Entry 2JCC (X-ray diffraction, 2.50 A resolution); this record covers chains A and C of the 5 polymer chains in the assembly.

# Chain A
Molecule: HLA class I histocompatibility antigen, a-2 alpha chain
From: Homo sapiens
Notes: fragment: ectodomain, residues 25-299
UniProtKB: P01892 (1A02_HUMAN); residues 1-275 here correspond to UniProt positions 25-299 (UniProt number = residue number + 24)
Chain sequence (275 residues; row label = number of the first residue in the row):
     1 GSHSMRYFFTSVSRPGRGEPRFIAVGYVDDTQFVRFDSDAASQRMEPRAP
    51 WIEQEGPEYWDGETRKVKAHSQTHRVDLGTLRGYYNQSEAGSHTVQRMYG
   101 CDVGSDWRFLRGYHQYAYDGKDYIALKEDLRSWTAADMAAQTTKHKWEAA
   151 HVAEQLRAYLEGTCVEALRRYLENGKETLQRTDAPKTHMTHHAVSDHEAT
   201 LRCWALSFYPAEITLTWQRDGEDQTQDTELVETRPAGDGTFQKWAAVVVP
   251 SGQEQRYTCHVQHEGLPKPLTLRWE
Construct notes: engineered mutation Ala167 (Trp191 in P01892)
Cystine bridges: Cys101-Cys164, Cys203-Cys259
What the authors report for this chain:
  - mutagenesis - W167A: decreased signaling in response to AHIII T cells
  - mutagenesis - E166A: unchanged signaling

# Chain C
Molecule: P1049
Chain sequence (9 residues; row label = number of the first residue in the row):
     1 ALWGFFPVL

# Chain A / chain C interface
Residue-residue contacts - 42 pairs, chain A then chain C:
  Tyr7(A) with Ala1(C), hydrogen bond (side chain-backbone); Leu2(C)
  Phe9(A) with Leu2(C), hydrophobic
  Met45(A) with Leu2(C), hydrophobic
  Tyr59(A) with Ala1(C)
  Glu63(A) with Ala1(C); Leu2(C), hydrogen bond (side chain-backbone)
  Lys66(A) with Ala1(C); Leu2(C), hydrogen bond (side chain-backbone); Trp3(C); Phe6(C)
  Val67(A) with Leu2(C)
  Ala69(A) with Phe6(C), hydrophobic
  His70(A) with Trp3(C), hydrogen bond (side chain-backbone); Phe6(C)
  Thr73(A) with Phe6(C); Pro7(C)
  Asp77(A) with Val8(C); Leu9(C), hydrogen bond (side chain-backbone)
  Thr80(A) with Leu9(C)
  Leu81(A) with Leu9(C), hydrophobic
  Tyr84(A) with Leu9(C), hydrogen bond (side chain-backbone)
  Arg97(A) with Trp3(C); Pro7(C)
  Tyr99(A) with Leu2(C); Trp3(C), hydrogen bond (side chain-backbone)
  Tyr116(A) with Leu9(C), hydrophobic
  Tyr123(A) with Leu9(C), hydrophobic
  Thr143(A) with Leu9(C), hydrogen bond (side chain-backbone)
  Lys146(A) with Leu9(C), hydrogen bond (side chain-backbone)
  Trp147(A) with Pro7(C); Val8(C), hydrogen bond (side chain-backbone); Leu9(C), hydrophobic
  Val152(A) with Trp3(C), hydrophobic
  Gln155(A) with Trp3(C); Phe5(C)
  Leu156(A) with Trp3(C), hydrophobic
  Tyr159(A) with Ala1(C), hydrogen bond (side chain-backbone); Leu2(C); Trp3(C)
  Ala167(A) with Ala1(C), hydrophobic
  Tyr171(A) with Ala1(C), hydrogen bond (side chain-backbone)
Also at the interface, not in a pair above, chain A (30 interface residues in all): Met5, His114, Thr163
Also at the interface, not in a pair above, chain C (9 interface residues in all): Gly4
The authors on this interface:
  - interface residues, chain A: Tyr7(A), Tyr159(A), Tyr171(A)

# In short
Chain A and chain C form an interface of 30 and 9 residues respectively, with 12 hydrogen bonds. Among the
polar pairs are Tyr7(A)-Ala1(C), Glu63(A)-Leu2(C) and Lys66(A)-Leu2(C). The paper reports that W167A of chain
A reduces signaling in response to AHIII T cells; interface residues Tyr7(A), Tyr159(A) and Tyr171(A).
Chain A is HLA class I histocompatibility antigen, a-2 alpha chain (Homo sapiens) and chain C is P1049; the
structure, AH3 recognition of mutant HLA-A2 W167A, was determined by X-ray diffraction together with 2J8U and
2UWE from the same study.
